PDB entry 7BGL | electron microscopy, 2.20 A resolution | chains A and a of the 78 polymer chains in the assembly

Chain A:
Protein: Flagellar L-ring protein
From: Salmonella typhimurium (strain LT2 / SGSC1412 / ATCC 700720)
UniProtKB: P0A1N8 (FLGH_SALTY); residue numbers follow UniProt; this construct covers 1-232
Amino-acid sequence (232 residues; numbered 1 to 232; the number before each row is that of its first residue):
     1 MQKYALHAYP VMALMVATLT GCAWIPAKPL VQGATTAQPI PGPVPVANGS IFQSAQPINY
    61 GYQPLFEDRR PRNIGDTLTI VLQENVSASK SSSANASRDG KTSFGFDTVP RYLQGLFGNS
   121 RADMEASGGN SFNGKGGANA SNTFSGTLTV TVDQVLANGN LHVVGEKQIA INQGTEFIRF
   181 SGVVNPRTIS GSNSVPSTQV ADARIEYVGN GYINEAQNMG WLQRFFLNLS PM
Not modelled in the structure: 1-21
Ligand contacts:
  - TQN ([(3R)-1-[[(2R,3R,4R,5S,6R)-6-[[(2R,3R,4R,5S,6R)-3-[[(3R)-3-dodecanoyloxytetradecanoyl]amino]-6-(hydroxymethyl)-5-phosphonooxy-4-[(3R)-3-tetradecanoyloxytetradecanoyl]oxy-oxan-2-yl]oxymethyl]-5-oxidanyl-4-[(3R)-3-oxidanyltetradecanoyl]oxy-2-phosphonooxy-oxan-3-yl]amino]-1-oxidanylidene-tetradecan-3-yl] hexadecanoate), molecule 1: Gly115, Leu116, Phe117, Arg121, Ala122
  - TQN, molecule 2: Phe225, Phe226, Leu229, Pro231
Swiss-Prot annotation at these positions:
  - lipidation: Cys22 (N-palmitoyl cysteine)
From the paper describing this entry:
  - self-association interface (contacts with another copy of this molecule): Cys22 to Arg69

Chain a:
Protein: Flagellar P-ring protein
From: Salmonella typhimurium (strain LT2 / SGSC1412 / ATCC 700720)
UniProtKB: P15930 (FLGI_SALTY); numbering as in UniProt (aligned over 1-365)
Amino-acid sequence (365 residues; numbered 1 to 365; the number before each row is that of its first residue):
     1 MFKALAGIVL ALVATLAHAE RIRDLTSVQG VRENSLIGYG LVVGLDGTGD QTTQTPFTTQ
    61 TLNNMLSQLG ITVPTGTNMQ LKNVAAVMVT ASYPPFARQG QTIDVVVSSM GNAKSLRGGT
   121 LLMTPLKGVD SQVYALAQGN ILVGGAGASA GGSSVQVNQL NGGRITNGAI IERELPTQFG
   181 AGNTINLQLN DEDFTMAQQI TDAINRARGY GSATALDART VQVRVPSGNS SQVRFLADIQ
   241 NMEVNVTPQD AKVVINSRTG SVVMNREVTL DSCAVAQGNL SVTVNRQLNV NQPNTPFGGG
   301 QTVVTPQTQI DLRQSGGSLQ SVRSSANLNS VVRALNALGA TPMDLMSILQ SMQSAGCLRA
   361 KLEII
Not modelled in the structure: 1-19, 146-154, 285-315

How chain A and chain a interact:
Contacting residue pairs (18; chain A residue first):
  Tyr62(A) with Pro125(a)
  Gln63(A) with Gln68(a), hydrogen bond
  Leu65(A) with Asn64(a); Met65(a), hydrogen bond (backbone-backbone); Gln68(a); Met123(a), hydrophobic
  Phe66(A) with Tyr39(a); Gly40(a); Leu41(a), hydrophobic; Thr61(a); Asn64(a), hydrogen bond (backbone-side chain); Met65(a), hydrophobic; Leu122(a); Met123(a)
  Glu67(A) with Asn64(a), hydrogen bond (backbone-side chain); Lys127(a), salt bridge
  Asp68(A) with Gln60(a), hydrogen bond; Asn64(a), hydrogen bond
Other interface residues (no listed pair), chain A (7 interface residues in all): Pro64
Other interface residues (no listed pair), chain a (16 interface residues in all): Leu69, Thr124, Val133, Leu136
From the paper, about this interface:
  - interface residues, chain A: Cys22(A)

Summary:
Chain A and chain a form an interface of 7 and 16 residues respectively, with 6 hydrogen bonds and 1 salt
bridge. Among the polar pairs are Glu67(A)-Lys127(a), Gln63(A)-Gln68(a) and Phe66(A)-Asn64(a). Bound to chain
A: compound TQN. The paper reports the interface residue Cys22(A); a self-association interface involving
Cys22(A).
Chain A is Flagellar L-ring protein and chain a is Flagellar P-ring protein, both from Salmonella typhimurium
(strain LT2 / SGSC1412 / ATCC 700720); the structure, Salmonella LP ring 26 mer refined in C26 map, was
determined by electron microscopy (same publication as 7BHQ, 7BIN, 7BJ2, 7BK0 and 7NVG).
